8K28 - chains P and H of the 12 polymer chains in the assembly; structure by electron microscopy, 3.54 A resolution.

Chain P:
Molecule: 59-nt RNA strand
From: Vibrio phage ICP1_2004_A
Sequence (59 nucleotides; numbered -7 to 51; the number before each row is that of its first residue; numbers below 1 keep their minus sign (C-7 is residue -7)):
    -7 CUUAAAGAGUCAACCCUUUGCUUAUCUUCCCUAUUUAAAUGUUAGCAGCC
    43 GCAUAGGCU

Chain H:
Protein: Csy3
From: Vibrio phage ICP1_2004_A
UniProt: F1D5V6 (F1D5V6_9CAUD); residues 1-306 here = UniProt positions 1-306
Amino-acid sequence (306 residues; row label = number of the first residue in the row):
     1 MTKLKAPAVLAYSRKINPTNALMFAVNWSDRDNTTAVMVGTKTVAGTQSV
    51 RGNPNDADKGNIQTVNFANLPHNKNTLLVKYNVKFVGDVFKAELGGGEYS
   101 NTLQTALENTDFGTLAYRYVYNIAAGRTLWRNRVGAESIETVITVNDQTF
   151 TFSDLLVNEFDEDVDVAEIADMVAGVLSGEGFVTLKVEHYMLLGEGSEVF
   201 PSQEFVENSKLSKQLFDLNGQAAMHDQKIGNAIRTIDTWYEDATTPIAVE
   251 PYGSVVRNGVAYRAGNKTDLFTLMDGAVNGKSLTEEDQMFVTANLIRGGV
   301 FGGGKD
Not modelled in the structure: 1, 304-306

How chain P and chain H interact:
Residue-residue contacts - 33 pairs, chain P then chain H:
  U27(P) with Ala11(H), base contact; Tyr12(H), phosphate contact; Gly299(H), base contact; Val300(H), base contact
  U28(P) with Tyr12(H), phosphate contact; Ser13(H), phosphate contact; Arg14(H), hydrogen bond to the phosphate; Arg297(H), sugar contact; Gly298(H), sugar contact; Gly299(H), sugar contact; Val300(H), base contact
  A29(P) with Arg14(H), salt bridge to the phosphate; Gln227(H), sugar contact; Arg234(H), sugar contact
  A30(P) with Gln227(H), sugar contact; Asn231(H), hydrogen bond to the sugar; Arg234(H), salt bridge to the phosphate; Arg257(H), base contact
  A31(P) with Gln203(H), hydrogen bond to the sugar; Glu204(H), base contact; Phe205(H), base contact; His225(H), salt bridge to the phosphate; Gln227(H), hydrogen bond to the phosphate; Lys228(H), hydrogen bond to the phosphate
  U32(P) with Gln203(H), phosphate contact; Lys228(H), salt bridge to the phosphate; Val256(H), hydrogen bond to the sugar; Arg257(H), sugar contact
  G33(P) with Arg257(H), phosphate contact
  U34(P) with Lys213(H), base contact
  A36(P) with Thr47(H), sugar contact
  G37(P) with Thr47(H), phosphate contact
  C38(P) with Thr47(H), phosphate contact
Interface residues without a listed pair, chain H (23 interface residues in all): Leu94, Ser202, Val255

Overview:
Chain P and chain H form an interface of 11 and 23 residues respectively; the contacts include 6 hydrogen
bonds and 4 salt bridges. Polar pairs include A30(P)-Asn231(H), A31(P)-Gln203(H) and U32(P)-Val256(H).
Chain P is a 59-nt RNA strand and chain H is Csy3, both from Vibrio phage ICP1_2004_A; the structure, ICP1
Csy-dsDNA complex (form 1), was determined by electron microscopy, deposited together with 8K0H, 8K0J and
8K0K.
